PDB entry 2P46 | X-ray diffraction, 2.50 A resolution | chains A and B

# Chain A
Name: Ribonuclease pancreatic
From: Bos taurus
Notes: EC 3.1.27.5
UniProt: P61823 (RNAS1_BOVIN); residues 1-124 here correspond to UniProt positions 27-150 (UniProt number = residue number + 26)
Chain sequence (124 residues; numbered 1 to 124; the number before each row is that of its first residue):
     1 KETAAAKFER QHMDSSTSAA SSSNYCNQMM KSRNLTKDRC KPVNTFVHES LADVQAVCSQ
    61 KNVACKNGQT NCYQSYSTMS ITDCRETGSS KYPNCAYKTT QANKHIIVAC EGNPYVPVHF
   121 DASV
Not modelled in the structure: 1, 37-39
Disulfide bonds: Cys26-Cys84, Cys40-Cys95, Cys58-Cys110, Cys65-Cys72
Swiss-Prot annotation at these positions:
  - active site: His12 (Proton acceptor), His119 (Proton donor)
  - binding site (substrate): Lys7, Arg10, Lys41 to Thr45, Lys66, Arg85
  - glycosylation: Lys1 (N-linked (Glc) (glycation) lysine), Lys7 (N-linked (Glc) (glycation) lysine), Asn34 (N-linked (GlcNAc...) asparagine), Lys37 (N-linked (Glc) (glycation) lysine), Lys41 (N-linked (Glc) (glycation) lysine)

# Chain B
Name: Antibody cab-RN05
From: Camelus dromedarius
Notes: antibody fragment or engineered binder
Chain sequence (123 residues; numbered -1 to 121; the number before each row is that of its first residue; numbers below 1 keep their minus sign (Gly-1 is residue -1)):
    -1 GSQVQMVESG GGLVQAGGSL RLSCAASGYA YTYIYMGWFR QAPGKEREGV AAMDSGGGGT
    59 LYADSVKGRM TISRDKGKNT VYLQMDSLKP EDTATYYCAA GGYELRDRTY GQWGQGTQVT
   119 VSS
Not modelled in the structure: -1 to 0
Disulfide bonds: Cys22-Cys96
Modified positions: Mse4, Mse34, Mse51, Mse68, Mse83 (selenomethionine; parent Met)
From the paper describing this entry:
  - self-association interface (contacts with another copy of this molecule): Glu6, Gly8, Gly9, Leu11

# Interface between chain A and chain B
Contacting residue pairs - 30 pairs, chain A then chain B:
  Gln60(A) - Tyr27(B)  hydrogen bond (backbone-side chain)
  Lys61(A) - Tyr27(B)
  Lys61(A) - Tyr29(B)
  Asn62(A) - Tyr27(B)  hydrogen bond (backbone-side chain)
  Asn62(A) - Tyr31(B)
  Asn62(A) - Ile32(B)  hydrogen bond (side chain-backbone)
  Asn62(A) - Gly99(B)
  Val63(A) - Ile32(B)
  Ala64(A) - Ile32(B)
  Gln69(A) - Tyr101(B)
  Gln69(A) - Arg104(B)
  Thr70(A) - Ile32(B)
  Thr70(A) - Tyr33(B)
  Thr70(A) - Gly99(B)
  Thr70(A) - Gly100(B)  hydrogen bond (side chain-backbone)
  Thr70(A) - Tyr101(B)
  Asn71(A) - Gly99(B)
  Asn71(A) - Gly100(B)
  Asn71(A) - Thr107(B)
  Tyr73(A) - Tyr31(B)
  Tyr73(A) - Gly99(B)  hydrogen bond (side chain-backbone)
  Tyr76(A) - Tyr27(B)
  Tyr76(A) - Tyr29(B)  hydrophobic
  Glu111(A) - Arg106(B)
  Gly112(A) - Arg106(B)  hydrogen bond (backbone-backbone)
  Tyr115(A) - Gly99(B)
  Tyr115(A) - Arg106(B)
  Tyr115(A) - Thr107(B)  hydrogen bond (side chain-backbone)
  Tyr115(A) - Tyr108(B)
  Tyr115(A) - Gly109(B)
Also at the interface, not in a pair above, chain A (17 interface residues in all): Ser59, Gly68, Cys110, Asn113
Also at the interface, not in a pair above, chain B (15 interface residues in all): Thr30, Gln110

# Summary
17 residues of chain A and 15 residues of chain B are in contact; the contacts include 7 hydrogen bonds. Among
the polar pairs are Gln60(A)-Tyr27(B), Asn62(A)-Tyr27(B) and Asn62(A)-Ile32(B). From UniProt: active-site
residues His12(A) and His119(A) and 9 substrate-binding residues on chain A. From the paper: a
self-association interface involving Glu6(B), Gly8(B) and Gly9(B) among others.
Chain A is Ribonuclease pancreatic (Bos taurus) and chain B is Antibody cab-RN05 (Camelus dromedarius); the
structure, Complex of a camelid single-domain vhh antibody fragment with RNASE A at 2.5A resolution:
se5b-ortho-2 crystal ..., was determined by X-ray diffraction (same publication as 2P43, 2P47 and 2P48).
